Entry 8RMC (electron microscopy, 2.26 A resolution); this record covers chains B and F of the 9 polymer chains in the assembly.

[Chain B (and F)]
Molecule: LYR motif-containing protein 4
Source organism: Homo sapiens
Notes: chain F of this document is another copy of the same molecule, construct and numbering; everything in this record applies to it too
UniProtKB: Q9HD34 (LYRM4_HUMAN); numbering as in UniProt (aligned over 1-91)
Amino-acid sequence (115 residues; row label = number of the first residue in the row; numbers below 1 keep their minus sign (Met-23 is residue -23)):
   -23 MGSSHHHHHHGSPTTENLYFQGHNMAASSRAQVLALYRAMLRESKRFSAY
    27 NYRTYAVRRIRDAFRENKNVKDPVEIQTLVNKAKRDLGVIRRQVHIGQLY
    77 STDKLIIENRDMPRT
Unresolved in the structure: -23 to 4, 86-91
Construct notes: initiating methionine (-23); expression tag (-22 to 0); variant Ala11 (Ser in Q9HD34)
Small-molecule neighbours: S-dodecanoyl-4'-phosphopantetheine (8Q1; S-[2-({N-[(2R)-2-hydroxy-3,3-dimethyl-4-(phosphonooxy)butanoyl]-beta-alanyl}amino)ethyl] dodecanethioate): Arg6, Val9, Leu10, Met16, Tyr31, Ala32, Arg35, Ile36, Ala39, Phe40, Asn43, Lys44, Val46, Ile52, Leu55, Val56, Ala59, Asp62, Ile66

[Interface between chain B and chain F]
Residue-residue contacts - 8 pairs, chain B then chain F:
  Arg68(B) - Tyr76(F)
  Gln69(B) - Tyr76(F)  hydrogen bond
  His71(B) - His71(F)
  Ile72(B) - Tyr76(F)  hydrophobic
  Leu75(B) - Arg68(F)
  Tyr76(B) - Arg68(F)
  Tyr76(B) - Gln69(F)  hydrogen bond
  Tyr76(B) - Ile72(F)  hydrophobic
Interface residues without a listed pair, chain F (6 interface residues in all): Leu75

[Summary]
The chain B/chain F interface involves 6 residues from each chain, with 2 hydrogen bonds. The hydrogen-bonded
pair is Gln69(B)-Tyr76(F). Ligands of chain B: S-dodecanoyl-4'-phosphopantetheine.
Chain B and chain F are both LYR motif-containing protein 4 (Homo sapiens); the structure, Structure of the
FDX2-bound core ISC complex (proximal conformation), was determined by electron microscopy (same publication
as 8RMD, 8RME, 8RMF and 8RMG).
